Entry 8V5Q (X-ray diffraction, 1.90 A resolution); this record covers chains L and G of the 3 polymer chains in the assembly.

# Chain L
Molecule: Fab 1E3 Light Chain
From: Homo sapiens
Notes: antibody fragment or engineered binder
Amino-acid sequence (213 residues; each row starts with the number of its first residue):
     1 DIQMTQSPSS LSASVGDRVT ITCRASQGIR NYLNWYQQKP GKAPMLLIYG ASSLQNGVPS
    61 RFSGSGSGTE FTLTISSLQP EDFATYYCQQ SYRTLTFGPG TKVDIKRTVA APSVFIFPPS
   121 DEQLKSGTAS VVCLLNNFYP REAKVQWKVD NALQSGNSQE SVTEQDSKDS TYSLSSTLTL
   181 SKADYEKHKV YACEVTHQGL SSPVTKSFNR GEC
Disordered / not traced: 212-213
Cystine bridges: Cys23-Cys88, Cys133-Cys193

# Chain G
Molecule: Envelope glycoprotein E
From: Human alphaherpesvirus 3
Notes: fragment: gl binding domain
Reference sequence: A6XEF7 (A6XEF7_HHV3); residues 116-305 here correspond to UniProt positions 184-373 (UniProt number = residue number + 68)
Amino-acid sequence (203 residues; row label = number of the first residue in the row):
   116 IVNVDQRQYG DVFKGDLNPK PQGQRLIEVS VEENHPFTLR APIQRIYGVR YTETWSFLPS
   176 LTCTGDAAPA IQHICLKHTT CFQDVVVDVD CAENTKEDQL AEISYRFQGK KEADQPWIVV
   236 NTSTLFDELE LDPPEIEPGV LKVLRTEKQY LGVYIWNMRG SDGTSTYATF LVTWKGDEKT
   296 RNPTPAVTPQ ENLYFQGHHH HHH
Disordered / not traced: 116-139, 177-211, 224-227, 295-318
Sequence notes: expression tag (306-318)

# How chain L and chain G interact
Contacting residue pairs (14; chain L residue first):
  Gln27(L) - Glu245(G)  hydrogen bond (side chain-backbone)
  Arg30(L) - Glu262(G)  salt bridge
  Tyr32(L) - Asn149(G)  hydrogen bond
  Tyr32(L) - Arg260(G)
  Ser91(L) - Arg260(G)
  Tyr92(L) - Glu245(G)
  Tyr92(L) - Leu246(G)
  Tyr92(L) - Arg260(G)  hydrogen bond (backbone-side chain)
  Tyr92(L) - Glu262(G)
  Arg93(L) - Asp242(G)  salt bridge
  Arg93(L) - Glu245(G)
  Arg93(L) - Leu246(G)  hydrogen bond (side chain-backbone)
  Arg93(L) - Asp247(G)  salt bridge
  Thr94(L) - Asp247(G)  hydrogen bond (backbone-side chain)
Interface residues without a listed pair, chain L (8 interface residues in all): Leu95
Interface residues without a listed pair, chain G (8 interface residues in all): Leu259
Interface features reported in the paper:
  - epitope / paratope residues, chain L: Arg30(L), Arg93(L)

# Summary
Chain L and chain G each contribute 8 residues to their interface; the contacts include 5 hydrogen bonds and 3
salt bridges. Polar contacts include Arg30(L)-Glu262(G), Arg93(L)-Asp242(G) and Arg93(L)-Asp247(G). The paper
reports epitope/paratope residues Arg30(L) and Arg93(L).
Chain L is Fab 1E3 Light Chain (Homo sapiens) and chain G is Envelope glycoprotein E (Human alphaherpesvirus
3); the structure, Varicella Zoster Virus (VZV) glycoprotein E (gE) gI binding domain in complex with human
Fab 1E3, was determined by X-ray diffraction together with 8V5L from the same study.
